9BX5 - chains H and P of the 3 polymer chains in the assembly; structure by X-ray diffraction, 1.57 A resolution.

== Chain H ==
Protein: 8C1 Fab Heavy Chain
From: Homo sapiens
Notes: antibody fragment or engineered binder
Chain sequence (221 residues; each row starts with the number of its first residue):
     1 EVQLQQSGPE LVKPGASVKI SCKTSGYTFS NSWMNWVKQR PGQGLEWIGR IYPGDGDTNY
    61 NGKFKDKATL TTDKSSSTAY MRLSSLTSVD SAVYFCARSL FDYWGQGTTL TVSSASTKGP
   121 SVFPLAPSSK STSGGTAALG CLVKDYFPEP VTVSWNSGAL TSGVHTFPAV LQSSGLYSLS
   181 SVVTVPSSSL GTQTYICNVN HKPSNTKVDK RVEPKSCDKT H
Disordered / not traced: 130-133, 215-221
Disulfides: Cys22-Cys96, Cys141-Cys197

== Chain P ==
Protein: P4 peptide from Outer surface protein C
From: Borreliella burgdorferi
UniProt: Q07337 (OSPC_BORBU); residue numbers follow UniProt; this construct covers 141-144
Chain sequence (4 residues; each row starts with the number of its first residue):
   141 KHTD

== How chain H and chain P interact ==
Pairs across the interface (13):
  Asn31(H) - Thr143(P)
  Ser32(H) - Thr143(P)
  Ser32(H) - Asp144(P)  hydrogen bond
  Trp33(H) - Lys141(P)
  Trp33(H) - Thr143(P)  hydrogen bond (backbone-side chain)
  Arg50(H) - Lys141(P)  hydrogen bond (side chain-backbone)
  Arg50(H) - His142(P)
  Tyr52(H) - Thr143(P)
  Arg98(H) - Asp144(P)  salt bridge
  Ser99(H) - Thr143(P)  hydrogen bond
  Ser99(H) - Asp144(P)  hydrogen bond
  Leu100(H) - His142(P)
  Asp102(H) - Asp144(P)

== Summary ==
9 residues of chain H face 4 of chain P across their interface, with 5 hydrogen bonds and 1 salt bridge. Polar
pairs include Arg98(H)-Asp144(P), Ser32(H)-Asp144(P) and Trp33(H)-Thr143(P).
Here chain H is 8C1 Fab Heavy Chain (Homo sapiens) and chain P is P4 peptide from Outer surface protein C
(Borreliella burgdorferi). Entry 9BX5 (Human Fab 8C1 in complex with OspCA peptide P4 (residues 141-144)) was
determined by X-ray diffraction.
